PDB entry 8H7Q | electron microscopy, 3.80 A resolution | chains L and H of the 15 polymer chains in the assembly

[Chain L]
Molecule: Target DNA
Sequence (35 nucleotides; each row starts with the number of its first residue):
    20 ACACAAAATA TCCAGATTGG GGACACGGTG ATAAA

[Chain H]
Molecule: CRISPR associated protein Cas8
Organism: Synechocystis sp. PCC 6714
Reference sequence: A0A068N458 (A0A068N458_SYNY4); residue numbers follow UniProt; this construct covers 1-301
Chain sequence (301 residues; numbered 1 to 301; the number before each row is that of its first residue):
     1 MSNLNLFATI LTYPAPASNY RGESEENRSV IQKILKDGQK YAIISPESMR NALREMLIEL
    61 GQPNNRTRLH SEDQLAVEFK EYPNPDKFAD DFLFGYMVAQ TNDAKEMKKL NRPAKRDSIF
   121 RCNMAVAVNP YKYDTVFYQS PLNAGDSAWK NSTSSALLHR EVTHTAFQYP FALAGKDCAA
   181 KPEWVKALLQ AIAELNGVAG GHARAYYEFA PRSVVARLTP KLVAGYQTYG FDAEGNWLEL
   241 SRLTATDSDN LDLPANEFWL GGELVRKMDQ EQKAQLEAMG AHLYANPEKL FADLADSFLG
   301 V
Not modelled in the structure: 1-2

[Interface between chain L and chain H]
Pairs across the interface - 18 pairs, chain L then chain H:
  DA42(L) - Ser154(H)  hydrogen bond to the phosphate
  DA42(L) - Ser155(H)  sugar contact
  DA42(L) - Leu157(H)  base contact
  DC43(L) - Asn27(H)  hydrogen bond to the phosphate
  DC43(L) - Ser154(H)  phosphate contact
  DC43(L) - Ala156(H)  sugar contact
  DC43(L) - Leu157(H)  hydrogen bond to the sugar
  DA44(L) - Glu25(H)  phosphate contact
  DA44(L) - Asn27(H)  hydrogen bond to the phosphate
  DA44(L) - Ala156(H)  sugar contact
  DA44(L) - Leu158(H)  base contact
  DC45(L) - Asn151(H)  base contact
  DC45(L) - Ser152(H)  hydrogen bond to the sugar
  DG46(L) - Asp73(H)  base contact
  DG47(L) - Asp73(H)  sugar contact
  DG47(L) - Gln74(H)  sugar contact
  DT48(L) - Gln74(H)  hydrogen bond to the sugar
  DA52(L) - Gln100(H)  sugar contact
Interface residues without a listed pair, chain L (9 interface residues in all): DT51
Interface residues without a listed pair, chain H (14 interface residues in all): Glu72, Leu75

[In short]
The interface between chain L and chain H involves 9 residues on one side and 14 on the other; the contacts
include 6 hydrogen bonds. Polar contacts include DC43(L)-Leu157(H), DC45(L)-Ser152(H) and DT48(L)-Gln74(H).
Here chain L is Target DNA and chain H is CRISPR associated protein Cas8 (Synechocystis sp. PCC 6714). Entry
8H7Q (Cryo-EM structure of Synechocystis sp. PCC6714 Cascade at 3.8 angstrom resolution) was determined by
electron microscopy.
